4O47 - chains A and B; structure by X-ray diffraction, 1.90 A resolution.

Chain A (and B):
Molecule: Uncharacterized protein
Organism: Cavia porcellus
Notes: EC 3.5.1.1; chain B of this document is another copy of the same molecule, construct and numbering; everything in this record applies to it too
UniProtKB: H0VQC8 (H0VQC8_CAVPO); residues 1-309 here correspond to UniProt positions 24-332 (UniProt number = residue number + 23)
Amino-acid sequence (332 residues; numbered -22 to 309; the number before each row is that of its first residue; numbers below 1 keep their minus sign (Met-22 is residue -22)):
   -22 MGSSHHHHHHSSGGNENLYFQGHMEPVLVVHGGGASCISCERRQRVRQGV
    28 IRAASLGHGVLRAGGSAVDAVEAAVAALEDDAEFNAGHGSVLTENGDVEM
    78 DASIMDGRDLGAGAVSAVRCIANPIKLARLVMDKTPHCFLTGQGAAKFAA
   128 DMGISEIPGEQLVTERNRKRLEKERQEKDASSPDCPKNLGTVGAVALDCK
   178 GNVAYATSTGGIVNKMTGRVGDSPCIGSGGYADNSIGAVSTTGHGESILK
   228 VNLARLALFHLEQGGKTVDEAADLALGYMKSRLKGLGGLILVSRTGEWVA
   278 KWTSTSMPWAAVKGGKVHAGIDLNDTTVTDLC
Not modelled in the structure: -22 to -1, 12-14, 154-165 (chain B: -22 to -1, 12-18, 153-165)
Construct notes: expression tag (-22 to 0)
Metal / ion sites: Na+: Leu55, Glu56, Asp58, Phe61, Ala63, His65
Reported in the primary citation:
  - Na+ coordination: Leu55, Glu56, Asp58, Phe61, Ala63, His65
  - contacts within the chain: His8-Gly9 (hydrogen bond)
  - conformationally variable residues (order/disorder transition, side-chain flip): Gly9, Gly11 to Arg19, Gln153 to Asn165, Thr168
  - catalytic residues: Thr168 (citing earlier work)
  - catalytic residues: Thr186, Thr219 (by similarity / conservation)

Interface between chain A and chain B:
Residue-residue contacts (73; chain A residue first):
  Glu71(A) - Lys124(B)  salt bridge
  Met82(A) - Lys227(B)
  Gly84(A) - Arg259(B)
  Arg85(A) - Arg259(B)  hydrogen bond (backbone-side chain)
  Asp86(A) - Leu260(B)
  Leu87(A) - Lys227(B)
  Leu87(A) - Tyr255(B)
  Leu87(A) - Arg259(B)
  Ala94(A) - Thr118(B)
  Pro113(A) - Glu223(B)
  His114(A) - Met193(B)
  His114(A) - Arg196(B)
  His114(A) - Glu223(B)  salt bridge
  Cys115(A) - Glu223(B)
  Cys115(A) - Lys227(B)
  Phe116(A) - Gly195(B)
  Phe116(A) - Arg196(B)
  Phe116(A) - Val197(B)  hydrogen bond (backbone-backbone)
  Phe116(A) - Cys202(B)  hydrophobic
  Leu117(A) - Met193(B)  hydrophobic
  Leu117(A) - Gly195(B)
  Leu117(A) - Arg196(B)
  Thr118(A) - Ala94(B)
  Thr118(A) - Thr118(B)  hydrogen bond
  Thr118(A) - Gly195(B)  hydrogen bond (backbone-backbone)
  Thr118(A) - Val197(B)
  Gly121(A) - Thr194(B)
  Phe125(A) - Met193(B)  hydrophobic
  Met193(A) - Thr112(B)
  Met193(A) - His114(B)
  Met193(A) - Phe125(B)  hydrophobic
  Thr194(A) - Gly121(B)
  Gly195(A) - Phe116(B)
  Gly195(A) - Leu117(B)
  Gly195(A) - Thr118(B)  hydrogen bond (backbone-backbone)
  Arg196(A) - His114(B)
  Arg196(A) - Phe116(B)
  Arg196(A) - Leu117(B)
  Val197(A) - Phe116(B)  hydrogen bond (backbone-backbone)
  Val197(A) - Thr118(B)
  Cys202(A) - Phe116(B)  hydrophobic
  Ile203(A) - Leu226(B)
  Ile203(A) - Asn229(B)  hydrogen bond (backbone-side chain)
  Gly204(A) - Asn229(B)
  Tyr208(A) - Lys227(B)  hydrogen bond (side chain-backbone)
  Tyr208(A) - Val228(B)
  Asp210(A) - Tyr255(B)  hydrogen bond
  Asp210(A) - Arg259(B)  salt bridge
  Ser212(A) - Arg259(B)
  Glu223(A) - Pro113(B)
  Glu223(A) - His114(B)  salt bridge
  Glu223(A) - Cys115(B)
  Leu226(A) - Ile203(B)
  Lys227(A) - Met82(B)
  Lys227(A) - Leu87(B)
  Lys227(A) - Cys115(B)
  Lys227(A) - Tyr208(B)  hydrogen bond (backbone-side chain)
  Val228(A) - Tyr208(B)
  Asn229(A) - Ile203(B)  hydrogen bond (side chain-backbone)
  Asn229(A) - Gly204(B)
  Asn229(A) - Arg232(B)
  Arg232(A) - Asn229(B)
  Phe236(A) - Phe236(B)  hydrophobic
  Phe236(A) - Gln240(B)
  Gln240(A) - Phe236(B)
  Gln240(A) - Gln240(B)
  Tyr255(A) - Leu87(B)
  Tyr255(A) - Asp210(B)
  Arg259(A) - Gly84(B)  hydrogen bond (side chain-backbone)
  Arg259(A) - Arg85(B)  hydrogen bond (side chain-backbone)
  Arg259(A) - Leu87(B)
  Arg259(A) - Asp210(B)  salt bridge
  Leu260(A) - Asp86(B)
Other interface residues (no listed pair), chain A (45 interface residues in all): Gly88, Ala89, Ser93, Thr112, Lys124, Ile189, Lys192, Leu233
Other interface residues (no listed pair), chain B (43 interface residues in all): Glu71, Gly88, Ala89, Ile189, Ser212, Leu233

Overview:
The interface between chain A and chain B involves 45 residues on one side and 43 on the other, with 13
hydrogen bonds and 5 salt bridges. Polar pairs include Glu71(A)-Lys124(B), His114(A)-Glu223(B) and
Asp210(A)-Arg259(B). From the paper: catalytic residues Thr168(A), Thr186(A) and Thr219(A); Na+ coordination
by Leu55(A), Glu56(A) and Asp58(A) among others.
Chain A and chain B are both Uncharacterized protein (Cavia porcellus); the structure, Crystal structure of
uncleaved guinea pig L-asparaginase type III, was determined by X-ray diffraction, deposited together with
4O48.
